Entry 6CPG (X-ray diffraction, 2.80 A resolution); this record covers chains D and E of the 4 polymer chains in the assembly.

# Chain D
Molecule: Aurora kinase A
From: Homo sapiens
Notes: EC 2.7.11.1
Reference sequence: O14965 (AURKA_HUMAN); residue numbers follow UniProt; this construct covers 122-403
Amino-acid sequence (285 residues; row label = number of the first residue in the row):
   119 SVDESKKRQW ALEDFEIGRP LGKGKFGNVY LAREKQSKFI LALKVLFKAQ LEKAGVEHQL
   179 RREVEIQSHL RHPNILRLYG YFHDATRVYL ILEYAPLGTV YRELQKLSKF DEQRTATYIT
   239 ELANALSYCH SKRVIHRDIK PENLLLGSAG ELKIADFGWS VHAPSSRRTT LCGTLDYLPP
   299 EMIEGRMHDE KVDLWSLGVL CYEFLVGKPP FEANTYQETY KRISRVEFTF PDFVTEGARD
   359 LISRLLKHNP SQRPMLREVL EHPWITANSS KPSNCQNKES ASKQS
Disordered / not traced: 119-126, 279-288, 389-403
Differences from the reference sequence: expression tag (119-121)
Curated features (UniProtKB/Swiss-Prot):
  - region: His-280 to Leu-293 (Activation segment)
  - active site: Asp-256 (Proton acceptor)
  - binding site (ATP): Lys-143, Lys-162, Glu-211 to Ala-213, Glu-260, Asn-261, Asp-274
  - modified residue: Thr-287 (Phosphothreonine), Thr-288 (Phosphothreonine), Ser-342 (Phosphoserine)
  - cross-link: Lys-258 (Glycyl lysine isopeptide (Lys-Gly) (interchain with G-Cter in SUMO2))
  - natural variant: Ser-155 (S155R: In a colorectal adenocarcinoma sample), Val-174 (V174M: In a metastatic melanoma sample)
  - mutagenesis: Lys-162 (K162R: Loss of kinase activity), Phe-165 (F165A: Decreases the interaction with phosphatase type 1 isoforms), Gly-198 (G198N: Reduces interaction with TPX2. Reduces kinase activity tenfold. Promotes interaction with the AURKB binding partners INCENP and BIRC5 that are normally not bound by AURKA), Arg-205 (R205A: Reduces ubiquitination and proteasomal degradation), Asp-274 (D274N: Abolishes cilia disassembly and kinase activity), Thr-287 (T287A: No direct effect on catalytic activity; T287E: Enhances interaction with TPX2), Thr-288 (T288A: Reduces cilia disassembly and kinase activity; T288D: Mimics phosphorylation state and increases kinase activity), Cys-290 (C290A: Enhances stability; when associated with A-393), Tyr-334 (Y334A: Reduces binding to MYCN), Gln-335 (Q335A: Reduces binding to MYCN), Phe-346 (F346A: Decreases the interaction with phosphatase type 1 isoforms), Cys-393 (C393A: Enhances stability; when associated with A-290)
Small-molecule neighbours: 35R (1-cyclopropyl-3-{3-[5-(morpholin-4-ylmethyl)-1H-benzimidazol-2-yl]-1H-pyrazol-4-yl}urea): Arg-137, Leu-139, Gly-140, Val-147, Ala-160, Leu-194, Leu-210, Glu-211, Tyr-212, Ala-213, Pro-214, Leu-215, Gly-216, Arg-220, Leu-263
From the paper describing this entry:
  - mutagenesis - W277L: unchanged catalytic activity
  - mutagenesis - T288V: unchanged catalytic activity on Lats2
  - mutagenesis - T288V: unchanged binding to Danusertib
  - post-translational modification sites: Thr-288 (citing earlier work)

# Chain E
Molecule: Monobody
From: synthetic construct
Notes: antibody fragment or engineered binder
Amino-acid sequence (93 residues; each row starts with the number of its first residue):
     1 GSVSSVPTKL EVVAATPTSL LISWDAPAVT VVHYVITYGE TGGNSPVQEF TVPGSKSTAT
    61 ISGLKPGVDY TITVYAIDFY WGSYSPISIN YRT
Disordered / not traced: 1-5

# How chain D and chain E interact
Contacting residue pairs (20):
  Lys-166(D) with Asp-78(E), salt bridge; Trp-81(E); Tyr-84(E), hydrogen bond
  Glu-175(D) with Tyr-80(E); Trp-81(E), hydrogen bond
  His-176(D) with Tyr-80(E)
  Leu-178(D) with Trp-81(E), hydrophobic
  Arg-179(D) with Tyr-80(E), hydrogen bond (side chain-backbone); Trp-81(E)
  Tyr-199(D) with Trp-81(E), hydrophobic
  His-201(D) with Asp-78(E); Trp-81(E), hydrogen bond (side chain-backbone); Gly-82(E); Ser-83(E), hydrogen bond (side chain-backbone); Tyr-84(E)
  Asp-202(D) with Tyr-84(E)
  Ala-203(D) with Val-6(E), hydrophobic; Val-29(E); Tyr-84(E), hydrophobic
  Val-206(D) with Trp-81(E)
Other interface residues (no listed pair), chain D (11 interface residues in all): Val-182
Other interface residues (no listed pair), chain E (9 interface residues in all): Pro-27

# Overview
11 residues of chain D face 9 of chain E across their interface, with 5 hydrogen bonds and 1 salt bridge.
Polar contacts include Lys-166(D)/Asp-78(E), Lys-166(D)/Tyr-84(E) and Glu-175(D)/Trp-81(E). Chain D binds
compound 35R. From the paper: W277L of chain D leaves catalytic activity unchanged; a modification site at
Thr-288(D).
Here chain D is Aurora kinase A (Homo sapiens) and chain E is Monobody (synthetic construct). Entry 6CPG
(Structure of dephosphorylated Aurora A (122-403) in complex with inhibiting monobody and AT9283 in an
inactive ...) was determined by X-ray diffraction together with 6CPE and 6CPF from the same study.
